8SDF - chains H and L of the 3 polymer chains in the assembly; structure by X-ray diffraction, 1.79 A resolution.

[Chain H]
Name: Neutralizing antibody CC25.4 heavy chain
From: Homo sapiens
Notes: antibody fragment or engineered binder
Chain sequence (229 residues; numbered 1 to 215 plus 14 insertion-coded residues; the number before each row is that of its first residue; a row labelled like 82A-82C holds insertion residues (82A, then the next letters in order)):
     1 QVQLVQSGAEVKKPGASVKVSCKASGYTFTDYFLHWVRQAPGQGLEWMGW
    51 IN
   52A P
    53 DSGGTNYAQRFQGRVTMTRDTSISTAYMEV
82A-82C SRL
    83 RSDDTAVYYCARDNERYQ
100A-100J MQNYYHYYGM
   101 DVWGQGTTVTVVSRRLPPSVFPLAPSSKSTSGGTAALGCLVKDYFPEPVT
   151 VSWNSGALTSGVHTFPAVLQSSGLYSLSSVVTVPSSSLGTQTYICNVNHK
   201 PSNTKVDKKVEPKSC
Unresolved in the structure: 214-215
Disulfide bonds: Cys22-Cys92, Cys139-Cys195

[Chain L]
Name: Neutralizing antibody CC25.4 light chain
From: Homo sapiens
Notes: antibody fragment or engineered binder
Chain sequence (217 residues; numbered 1 to 212 plus 6 insertion-coded residues; 1 number in that range is skipped by the numbering (no residue carries it; nothing is unmodelled there); the number before each row is that of its first residue; a row labelled like 27A-27B holds insertion residues (27A, then the next letters in order)):
     1 QSVLTQPPS
    11 ASGTPGQRVTISCSGSS
27A-27B SN
    28 IGSNTVNWYQQLPGTAPKLLIYSNNQRPSGVPDRFSGSKSGTSASLAISG
    78 LQSEDEADYYCAAWDDSL
95A-95C NGY
    96 VVFGGGTKLTV
  106A L
   107 GQPKAAPSVTLFPPSSEELQANKATLVCLISDFYPGAVTVAWKADSSPVK
   157 AGVETTTPSKQSNNKYAASSYLSLTPEQWKSHRSYSCQVTHEGSTVEKTV
   207 APTECS
Unresolved in the structure: 210-212
Disulfide bonds: Cys23-Cys88, Cys134-Cys193

[How chain H and chain L interact]
Residue-residue contacts (78):
  Val37(H) - Phe98(L)  hydrophobic
  Gln39(H) - Gln38(L)  hydrogen bond
  Gln39(H) - Tyr87(L)  hydrogen bond
  Gln43(H) - Tyr87(L)
  Gly44(H) - Tyr87(L)
  Leu45(H) - Pro44(L)  hydrophobic
  Leu45(H) - Tyr87(L)
  Leu45(H) - Phe98(L)
  Trp47(H) - Tyr95C(L)  hydrophobic
  Trp47(H) - Val96(L)
  Trp47(H) - Phe98(L)
  Trp50(H) - Trp91(L)
  Asn58(H) - Trp91(L)
  Asn58(H) - Asn95A(L)  hydrogen bond
  Asn58(H) - Gly95B(L)  hydrogen bond (side chain-backbone)
  Tyr59(H) - Asn95A(L)  hydrogen bond (backbone-side chain)
  Gln61(H) - Gln1(L)  hydrogen bond
  Gln61(H) - Leu95(L)
  Tyr91(H) - Gln38(L)
  Tyr91(H) - Thr42(L)
  Tyr91(H) - Ala43(L)  hydrophobic
  Tyr91(H) - Pro44(L)
  Asn96(H) - Tyr49(L)
  Tyr100E(H) - Trp91(L)  hydrophobic
  Tyr100G(H) - Thr32(L)
  Tyr100G(H) - Asn34(L)  hydrogen bond
  Tyr100G(H) - Tyr36(L)  hydrogen bond
  Tyr100G(H) - Trp91(L)
  Tyr100G(H) - Val96(L)  hydrophobic
  Tyr100H(H) - Thr32(L)
  Tyr100H(H) - Asn34(L)  hydrogen bond (backbone-side chain)
  Tyr100H(H) - Tyr49(L)
  Tyr100H(H) - Ser50(L)
  Gly100I(H) - Asn34(L)
  Gly100I(H) - Tyr36(L)
  Met100J(H) - Tyr36(L)  hydrogen bond (backbone-side chain)
  Met100J(H) - Leu46(L)
  Met100J(H) - Phe98(L)  hydrophobic
  Asp101(H) - Leu46(L)
  Trp103(H) - Tyr36(L)
  Trp103(H) - Pro44(L)
  Gly104(H) - Ala43(L)
  Val120(H) - Glu123(L)
  Phe121(H) - Ser121(L)
  Phe121(H) - Glu123(L)
  Phe121(H) - Glu124(L)
  Pro122(H) - Ser121(L)
  Pro122(H) - Glu123(L)
  Leu123(H) - Phe118(L)  hydrophobic
  Ala124(H) - Phe118(L)
  Lys128(H) - Thr205(L)
  Lys128(H) - Val206(L)
  Ser129(H) - Thr116(L)
  Ser129(H) - Phe118(L)
  Ala136(H) - Phe118(L)
  Leu140(H) - Thr131(L)
  Leu140(H) - Tyr177(L)  hydrophobic
  Lys142(H) - Glu124(L)  salt bridge
  Lys142(H) - Lys129(L)
  Lys142(H) - Thr131(L)
  His163(H) - Lys166(L)
  His163(H) - Gln167(L)
  His163(H) - Ala173(L)
  Phe165(H) - Leu135(L)  hydrophobic
  Phe165(H) - Ala173(L)  hydrophobic
  Phe165(H) - Ala174(L)
  Phe165(H) - Ser175(L)
  Pro166(H) - Thr162(L)
  Val168(H) - Thr162(L)
  Val168(H) - Tyr177(L)  hydrophobic
  Leu169(H) - Glu160(L)
  Gln170(H) - Glu160(L)
  Ser171(H) - Glu160(L)
  Leu177(H) - Tyr177(L)
  Ser178(H) - Val133(L)
  Ser178(H) - Tyr177(L)  hydrogen bond
  Val180(H) - Leu135(L)  hydrophobic
  Lys208(H) - Glu123(L)  salt bridge
Also at the interface, not in a pair above, chain H (48 interface residues in all): His35, Glu46, Ala60, Leu137, Asp143, Val162, Ala167
Also at the interface, not in a pair above, chain L (46 interface residues in all): Ala89, Ala90, Gly100, Ile136, Thr161, Thr163, Ser165, Ser168

[Overview]
48 residues of chain H and 46 residues of chain L are in contact; the contacts include 11 hydrogen bonds and 2
salt bridges. Polar contacts include Lys142(H)-Glu124(L), Lys208(H)-Glu123(L) and Gln39(H)-Gln38(L).
Chain H is Neutralizing antibody CC25.4 heavy chain and chain L is Neutralizing antibody CC25.4 light chain,
both from Homo sapiens; the structure, Crystal structure of SARS-CoV-2 receptor binding domain in complex with
neutralizing antibody CC25.4, was determined by X-ray diffraction (same publication as 8SDH, 8SIR and 8SIT).
